Entry 8CSX (electron microscopy, 2.40 A resolution); this record covers chains L and Q of the 3 polymer chains in the assembly.

# Chain L (and Q)
Name: Ammonium transporter Rh type A
From: Homo sapiens
Notes: chain Q of this document is another copy of the same molecule, construct and numbering; everything in this record applies to it too
UniProt: Q02094 (RHAG_HUMAN); residue numbers follow UniProt; this construct covers 1-409
Chain sequence (409 residues; numbered 1 to 409; the number before each row is that of its first residue):
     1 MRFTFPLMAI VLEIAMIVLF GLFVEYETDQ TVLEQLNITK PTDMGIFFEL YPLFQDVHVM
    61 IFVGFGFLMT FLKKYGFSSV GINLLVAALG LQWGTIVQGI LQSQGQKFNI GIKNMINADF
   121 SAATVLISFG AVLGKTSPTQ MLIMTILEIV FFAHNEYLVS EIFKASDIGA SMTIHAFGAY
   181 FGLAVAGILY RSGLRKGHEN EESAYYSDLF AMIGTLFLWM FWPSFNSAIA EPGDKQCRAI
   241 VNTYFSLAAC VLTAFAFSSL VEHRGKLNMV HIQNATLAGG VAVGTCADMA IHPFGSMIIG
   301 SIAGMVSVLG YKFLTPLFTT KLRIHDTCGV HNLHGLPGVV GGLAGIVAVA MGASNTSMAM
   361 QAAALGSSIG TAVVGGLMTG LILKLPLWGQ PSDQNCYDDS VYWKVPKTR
Disordered / not traced: 27-47 (chain Q: 27-45)

# Interface between chain L and chain Q
Residue-residue contacts (126; chain L residue first):
  Arg2(L) - Ser259(Q)  hydrogen bond (side chain-backbone)
  Arg2(L) - Leu260(Q)  hydrogen bond (side chain-backbone)
  Arg2(L) - Glu262(Q)  hydrogen bond (side chain-backbone)
  Arg2(L) - Arg264(Q)
  Arg2(L) - Gly265(Q)
  Phe3(L) - Leu260(Q)  hydrophobic
  Phe5(L) - Phe255(Q)
  Phe5(L) - Ser259(Q)
  Pro6(L) - Ala256(Q)
  Pro6(L) - Ser259(Q)
  Pro6(L) - Leu260(Q)  hydrophobic
  Ala9(L) - Leu252(Q)
  Ala9(L) - Ala256(Q)  hydrophobic
  Ile10(L) - Ala256(Q)  hydrophobic
  Ile10(L) - Phe257(Q)  hydrophobic
  Glu13(L) - Ala249(Q)
  Glu13(L) - Leu252(Q)
  Glu13(L) - Met297(Q)
  Glu13(L) - Ser301(Q)
  Met16(L) - Met297(Q)
  Ile17(L) - Phe294(Q)
  Ile17(L) - Met297(Q)
  Ile17(L) - Ile298(Q)  hydrophobic
  Ile17(L) - Ser301(Q)
  Phe20(L) - Phe245(Q)  hydrophobic
  Phe20(L) - His292(Q)
  Phe20(L) - Pro293(Q)  hydrophobic
  Phe20(L) - Met297(Q)  hydrophobic
  Gly21(L) - Phe294(Q)
  Val24(L) - His292(Q)  hydrogen bond (backbone-side chain)
  Val24(L) - Pro293(Q)  hydrophobic
  Glu25(L) - His292(Q)  salt bridge
  Tyr26(L) - Arg238(Q)
  Tyr26(L) - Asn242(Q)  hydrogen bond
  Tyr26(L) - Met289(Q)
  Tyr26(L) - Ile291(Q)
  Tyr26(L) - His292(Q)  hydrogen bond (side chain-backbone)
  Tyr26(L) - Pro293(Q)
  Phe48(L) - Glu49(Q)
  Phe48(L) - Leu53(Q)  hydrophobic
  Phe48(L) - Gln236(Q)
  Phe48(L) - Ile240(Q)  hydrophobic
  Tyr51(L) - Leu53(Q)  hydrophobic
  Tyr51(L) - Pro223(Q)
  Tyr51(L) - Ser224(Q)  hydrogen bond
  Tyr51(L) - Ile240(Q)  hydrophobic
  Phe54(L) - Tyr244(Q)  hydrophobic
  Gln55(L) - Asp56(Q)
  Gln55(L) - Met220(Q)  hydrogen bond (side chain-backbone)
  Gln55(L) - Phe221(Q)
  His58(L) - Trp219(Q)
  His58(L) - Met220(Q)
  His58(L) - Tyr244(Q)
  Val59(L) - Met220(Q)  hydrophobic
  Val59(L) - Phe221(Q)  hydrophobic
  Phe62(L) - Leu216(Q)
  Phe62(L) - Trp219(Q)  hydrophobic
  Phe62(L) - Met220(Q)  hydrophobic
  Val63(L) - Phe217(Q)  hydrophobic
  Val63(L) - Met220(Q)  hydrophobic
  Phe67(L) - Leu209(Q)
  Phe67(L) - Ile213(Q)  hydrophobic
  Phe67(L) - Leu216(Q)  hydrophobic
  Leu72(L) - Tyr205(Q)
  Lys73(L) - Tyr205(Q)  hydrogen bond (backbone-side chain)
  Tyr75(L) - Tyr205(Q)
  Gly76(L) - Tyr205(Q)  hydrogen bond (backbone-side chain)
  Phe77(L) - Tyr205(Q)
  Phe77(L) - Asp208(Q)
  Phe77(L) - Met269(Q)  hydrophobic
  Val80(L) - Met212(Q)  hydrophobic
  Val80(L) - Leu216(Q)  hydrophobic
  Gly81(L) - Phe255(Q)
  Leu84(L) - Leu216(Q)  hydrophobic
  Leu84(L) - Val251(Q)  hydrophobic
  Leu85(L) - Val251(Q)  hydrophobic
  Leu85(L) - Leu252(Q)  hydrophobic
  Leu85(L) - Phe255(Q)  hydrophobic
  Ala88(L) - Ala248(Q)
  Ala88(L) - Val251(Q)  hydrophobic
  Leu89(L) - Leu252(Q)
  Leu91(L) - Tyr244(Q)
  Leu91(L) - Phe245(Q)  hydrophobic
  Leu91(L) - Ala248(Q)  hydrophobic
  Gln92(L) - Ala248(Q)
  Gln92(L) - Ala249(Q)
  Gln92(L) - Met297(Q)
  Thr95(L) - Phe245(Q)
  Ile110(L) - Val241(Q)  hydrophobic
  Ile110(L) - Phe245(Q)  hydrophobic
  Met115(L) - Ile240(Q)  hydrophobic
  Met115(L) - Tyr244(Q)  hydrogen bond (backbone-side chain)
  Ala118(L) - Tyr244(Q)
  Asp119(L) - Tyr244(Q)  hydrogen bond
  Ala204(L) - Tyr206(Q)
  Tyr206(L) - Tyr206(Q)
  Tyr206(L) - Arg409(Q)  hydrogen bond (side chain-backbone)
  Ser207(L) - Tyr206(Q)  hydrogen bond
  Phe210(L) - Tyr206(Q)  hydrophobic
  Phe210(L) - Leu209(Q)  hydrophobic
  Phe210(L) - Phe210(Q)  hydrophobic
  Phe210(L) - Ile213(Q)  hydrophobic
  Ile213(L) - Ile213(Q)  hydrophobic
  Phe217(L) - Phe217(Q)  hydrophobic
  Asp399(L) - Tyr205(Q)
  Ser400(L) - Lys266(Q)
  Val401(L) - Lys266(Q)  hydrogen bond (backbone-side chain)
  Tyr402(L) - Lys266(Q)
  Tyr402(L) - Leu267(Q)  hydrogen bond (backbone-backbone)
  Trp403(L) - Lys266(Q)
  Trp403(L) - Leu267(Q)
  Trp403(L) - Met269(Q)  hydrophobic
  Trp403(L) - Ile272(Q)  hydrophobic
  Lys404(L) - Leu267(Q)  hydrogen bond (backbone-backbone)
  Lys404(L) - Asn268(Q)  hydrogen bond
  Pro406(L) - Ser203(Q)
  Pro406(L) - Ala204(Q)
  Pro406(L) - Tyr205(Q)
  Pro406(L) - Asp208(Q)
  Lys407(L) - Glu202(Q)  salt bridge
  Thr408(L) - Ala204(Q)
  Thr408(L) - Tyr205(Q)  hydrogen bond (backbone-backbone)
  Arg409(L) - Ala204(Q)
  Arg409(L) - Tyr205(Q)  hydrogen bond (backbone-backbone)
  Arg409(L) - Tyr206(Q)  hydrogen bond (backbone-backbone)
  Arg409(L) - Arg409(Q)  hydrogen bond (backbone-side chain)
Also at the interface, not in a pair above, chain L (61 interface residues in all): Pro52, Lys74, Ile82, Leu142
Also at the interface, not in a pair above, chain Q (59 interface residues in all): Pro52, Lys73, Ser207, Thr276, Ala290, Thr408

# Overview
The interface between chain L and chain Q involves 61 residues on one side and 59 on the other; the contacts
include 22 hydrogen bonds and 2 salt bridges. Polar pairs include Glu25(L)-His292(Q), Lys407(L)-Glu202(Q) and
Arg2(L)-Ser259(Q).
Both chains are Ammonium transporter Rh type A (Homo sapiens). Entry 8CSX (Local refinement of RhAG/CE trimer
in class 2 of erythrocyte ankyrin-1 complex) was determined by electron microscopy together with 7UZ3, 7UZQ,
7UZU, 7V07, 7V0K, 7V0M and 10 further entries from the same study.
